7MTR - chains B and A; structure by electron microscopy, 3.30 A resolution.

== Chain B (and A) ==
Molecule: Metabotropic glutamate receptor 2
Source organism: Homo sapiens
Notes: chain A of this document is another copy of the same molecule, construct and numbering; everything in this record applies to it too
UniProtKB: Q14416 (GRM2_HUMAN); numbering as in UniProt (aligned over 18-872)
Sequence (855 residues; numbered 18 to 872; the number before each row is that of its first residue):
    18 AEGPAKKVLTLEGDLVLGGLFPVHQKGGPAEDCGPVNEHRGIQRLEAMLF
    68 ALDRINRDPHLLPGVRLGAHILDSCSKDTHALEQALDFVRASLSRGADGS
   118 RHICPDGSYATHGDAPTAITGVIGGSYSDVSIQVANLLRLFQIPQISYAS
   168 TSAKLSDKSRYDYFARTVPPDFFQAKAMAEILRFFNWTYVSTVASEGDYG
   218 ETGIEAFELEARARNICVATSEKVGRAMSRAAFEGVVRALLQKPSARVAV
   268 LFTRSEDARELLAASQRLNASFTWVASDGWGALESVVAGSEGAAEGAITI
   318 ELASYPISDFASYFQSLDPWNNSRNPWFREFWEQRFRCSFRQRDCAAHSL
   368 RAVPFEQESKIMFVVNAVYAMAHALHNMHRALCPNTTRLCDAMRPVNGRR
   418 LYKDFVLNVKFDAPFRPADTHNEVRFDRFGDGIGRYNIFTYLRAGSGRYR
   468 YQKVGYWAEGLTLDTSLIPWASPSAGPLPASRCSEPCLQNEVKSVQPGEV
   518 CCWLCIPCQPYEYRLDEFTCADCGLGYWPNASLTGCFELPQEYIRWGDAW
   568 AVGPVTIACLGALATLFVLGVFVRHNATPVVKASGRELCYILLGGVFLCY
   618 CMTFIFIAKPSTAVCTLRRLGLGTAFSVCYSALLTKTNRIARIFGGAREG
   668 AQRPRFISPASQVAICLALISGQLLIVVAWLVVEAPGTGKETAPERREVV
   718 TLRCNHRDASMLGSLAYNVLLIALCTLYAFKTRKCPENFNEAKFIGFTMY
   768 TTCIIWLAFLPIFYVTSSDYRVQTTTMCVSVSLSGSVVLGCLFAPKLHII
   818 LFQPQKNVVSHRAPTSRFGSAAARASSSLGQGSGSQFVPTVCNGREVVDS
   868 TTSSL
Not modelled in the structure: 18-22, 110-133, 359-360, 462-463, 660-672, 824-872 (chain A: 18-22, 110-133, 463, 661-671, 823-872)
UniProt features mapped onto this chain:
  - region: A677 to A685 (Important for interaction with HTR2A)
  - binding site (L-glutamate): R57, R61, S145, A166, T168, D295, K377
  - glycosylation (N-linked (GlcNAc...) asparagine): N203, N286, N338, N402, N547
  - mutagenesis: A677 (A677S: Impairs interaction with HTR2A), A681 (A681F: Impairs interaction with HTR2A), A685 (A685G: Impairs interaction with HTR2A)
Disulfides: C234-C518, C400-C407, C500-C519, C504-C522, C525-C537, C540-C553
Covalently attached groups: N-acetylglucosamine (NAG) linked to N203
Ligand contacts: glutamic acid (GLU): R57, R61, S143, Y144, S145, A166, S167, T168, S169, Y216, D295, K377
Reported in the primary citation:
  - binding site for the ligand ZQY: L639, F643, N735, W773, F776
  - mutagenesis - R720A, S731A, L732A: abolished expression
  - mutagenesis - E712A/R713A/R714A, Y767A: decreased signaling in response to glutamic acid
  - mutagenesis - V825*: decreased signaling

== How chain B and chain A interact ==
Contacting residue pairs (19):
  D95(B) - R177(A)  salt bridge
  T96(B) - R156(A)
  T96(B) - R177(A)
  L103(B) - L157(A)  hydrophobic
  N153(B) - L99(A)
  L154(B) - L154(A)  hydrophobic
  L157(B) - E100(A)
  R177(B) - D95(A)  salt bridge
  R177(B) - R243(A)
  V512(B) - Q513(A)
  Q513(B) - Q513(A)  hydrogen bond (backbone-side chain)
  Q513(B) - E516(A)
  E516(B) - E516(A)
  T768(B) - Y767(A)  hydrogen bond (backbone-side chain)
  I772(B) - Y767(A)
  A775(B) - I771(A)  hydrophobic
  V782(B) - V782(A)
  T783(B) - V782(A)
  T793(B) - P778(A)
Other interface residues (no listed pair), chain B (24 interface residues in all): L99, E100, Q150, R156, F158, C519, L521, I771
Other interface residues (no listed pair), chain A (21 interface residues in all): T96, L103, N153, F158, P514, G515, I779

== Summary ==
The interface between chain B and chain A involves 24 residues on one side and 21 on the other; the contacts
include 2 hydrogen bonds and 2 salt bridges. Among the polar pairs are D95(B)-R177(A), Q513(B)-Q513(A) and
T768(B)-Y767(A). The paper reports a binding site for the ligand ZQY at L639(B), F643(B) and N735(B) among
others; R720A, S731A and L732A of chain B abolish expression; 6 substitutions were tested in all.
Chain B and chain A are both Metabotropic glutamate receptor 2 (Homo sapiens); the structure, CryoEM Structure
of Full-Length mGlu2 Bound to Ago-PAM ADX55164 and Glutamate, was determined by electron microscopy together
with 7MTQ and 7MTS from the same study.
